4WH7 - chain A; structure by X-ray diffraction, 1.62 A resolution.

# Chain A
Protein: M-phase inducer phosphatase 2
Source organism: Homo sapiens
Notes: EC 3.1.3.48; fragment: catalytic domain
UniProtKB: P30305 (MPIP2_HUMAN); residues 372-551 here correspond to UniProt positions 386-565 (UniProt number = residue number + 14)
Sequence (183 residues; numbered 369 to 551; the number before each row is that of its first residue):
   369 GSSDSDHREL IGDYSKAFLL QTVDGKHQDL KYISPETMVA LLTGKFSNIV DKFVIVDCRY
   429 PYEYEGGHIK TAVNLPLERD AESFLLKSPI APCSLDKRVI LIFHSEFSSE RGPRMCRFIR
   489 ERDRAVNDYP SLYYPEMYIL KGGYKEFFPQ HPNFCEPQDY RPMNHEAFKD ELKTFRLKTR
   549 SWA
Unresolved in the structure: 369-373
Construct notes: expression tag (369-371); engineered mutation S473 (Cys487 in P30305)
Residues lining bound ligands: 2-fluoro-4-hydroxybenzonitrile (8H8): F386, D397, L398, C484, R485, R488, M505
Reported in the primary citation:
  - binding site for 2-fluoro-4-hydroxybenzonitrile: G380, F386, L398, K399, C484, R485, R488, M505
  - binding site for sulfate ion: R488, R492
  - mutagenesis - R492L: abolished binding to CDK2/Cyclin A substrate

# In short
Chain A binds 2-fluoro-4-hydroxybenzonitrile. The paper reports a binding site for
2-fluoro-4-hydroxybenzonitrile at G380, F386 and L398 among others; R492L abolishes binding to CDK2/Cyclin A
substrate.
Chain A is M-phase inducer phosphatase 2 (Homo sapiens); the structure, Structure of the CDC25B Phosphatase
Catalytic Domain with Bound Ligand, was determined by X-ray diffraction together with 4WH9 from the same
study.
